4HH2 - chains B and D of the 4 polymer chains in the assembly; structure by X-ray diffraction, 2.80 A resolution.

Chain B (and D):
Protein: Transcriptional regulator, PpsR
Organism: Rhodobacter sphaeroides
Notes: chain D of this document is another copy of the same molecule, construct and numbering; everything in this record applies to it too
UniProt: Q3J179 (Q3J179_RHOS4); numbering as in UniProt (aligned over 2-379)
Sequence (384 residues; row label = number of the first residue in the row; numbers below 1 keep their minus sign (Gly-4 is residue -4)):
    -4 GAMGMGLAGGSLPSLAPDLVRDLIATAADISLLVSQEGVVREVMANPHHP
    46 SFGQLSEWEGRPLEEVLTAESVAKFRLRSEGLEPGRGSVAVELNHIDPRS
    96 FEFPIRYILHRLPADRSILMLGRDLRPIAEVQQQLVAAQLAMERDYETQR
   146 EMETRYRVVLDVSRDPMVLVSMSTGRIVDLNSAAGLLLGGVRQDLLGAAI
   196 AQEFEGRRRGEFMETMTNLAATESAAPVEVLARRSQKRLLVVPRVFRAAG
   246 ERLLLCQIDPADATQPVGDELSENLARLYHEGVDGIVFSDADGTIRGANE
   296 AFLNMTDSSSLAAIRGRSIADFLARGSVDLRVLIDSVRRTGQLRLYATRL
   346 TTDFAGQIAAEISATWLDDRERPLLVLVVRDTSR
Disordered / not traced: -4 to 5, 259-262, 379 (chain D: -4 to 5, 379)
Differences from the reference sequence: expression tag (-4 to 1)

Chain B / chain D interface:
Contacting residue pairs - 21 pairs, chain B then chain D:
  Ser46(B) - Ala350(D)
  Glu125(B) - Arg320(D)
  Val126(B) - Arg320(D)
  Gln129(B) - Arg320(D)  hydrogen bond
  Gln129(B) - Tyr341(D)
  Gln129(B) - Ala342(D)  hydrogen bond (side chain-backbone)
  Asn299(B) - Arg145(D)
  Met300(B) - Arg145(D)  hydrogen bond (backbone-side chain)
  Asp302(B) - Arg145(D)  salt bridge
  Asp302(B) - Thr149(D)  hydrogen bond
  Phe349(B) - Arg152(D)  hydrogen bond (backbone-side chain)
  Phe349(B) - Val153(D)  hydrophobic
  Phe349(B) - Asp156(D)
  Ala350(B) - Arg152(D)
  Ala350(B) - Arg187(D)
  Gly351(B) - Arg152(D)
  Ile353(B) - Tyr141(D)
  Ile353(B) - Arg145(D)
  Asp376(B) - Tyr141(D)  hydrogen bond
  Asp376(B) - Arg145(D)  salt bridge
  Ser378(B) - Tyr141(D)
Other interface residues (no listed pair), chain B (14 interface residues in all): Arg121
Other interface residues (no listed pair), chain D (13 interface residues in all): Val157, Gln352

Summary:
The interface between chain B and chain D involves 14 residues on one side and 13 on the other; the contacts
include 6 hydrogen bonds and 2 salt bridges. Polar contacts include Asp302(B)-Arg145(D), Asp376(B)-Arg145(D)
and Gln129(B)-Arg320(D).
Chain B and chain D are both Transcriptional regulator, PpsR (Rhodobacter sphaeroides); the structure,
Structure of PpsR without the HTH motif from Rb. sphaeroides, was determined by X-ray diffraction, deposited
together with 4HH1 and 4HH3.
